6U5K - chains 0 and S of the 54 polymer chains in the assembly; structure by electron microscopy, 3.50 A resolution.

[Chain 0]
Name: Tri2 PA0619
From: Pseudomonas aeruginosa (strain ATCC 15692 / DSM 22644 / CIP 104116 / JCM 14847 / LMG 12228 / 1C / PRS 101 / PAO1)
Reference sequence: G3XD92 (G3XD92_PSEAE); residues 1-177 here = UniProt positions 1-177
Amino-acid sequence (177 residues; numbered 1 to 177; the number before each row is that of its first residue):
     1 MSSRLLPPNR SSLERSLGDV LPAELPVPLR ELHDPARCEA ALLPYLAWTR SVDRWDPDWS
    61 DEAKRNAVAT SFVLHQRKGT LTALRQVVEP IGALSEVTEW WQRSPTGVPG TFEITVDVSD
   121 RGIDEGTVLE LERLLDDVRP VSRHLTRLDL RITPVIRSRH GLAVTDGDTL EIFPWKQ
Unresolved in the structure: 1, 153-177

[Chain S]
Name: Tri1a PA0618
From: Pseudomonas aeruginosa (strain ATCC 15692 / DSM 22644 / CIP 104116 / JCM 14847 / LMG 12228 / 1C / PRS 101 / PAO1)
Reference sequence: G3XCX5 (G3XCX5_PSEAE); residue numbers follow UniProt; this construct covers 1-295
Amino-acid sequence (295 residues; row label = number of the first residue in the row):
     1 MIIDLSQLPE PEVIENLDFE TIYQELLGDF REAMAGEWTA EVESDPVLKL LQLAAYRELL
    61 LRARINDAAR AVMLAYASGA DLDQIGAGFN VQRLLIRPAQ PEAVPPVEAQ YESDKSLRNR
   121 IQLAFEQLSV AGPRNAYIAH ALGADGRVAD ASATSPAPCE VLISVLGVEG NGQAPEAVLQ
   181 AVRLALNAED VRPVADRVTV RSAGIVPYQV KAQLYLFPGP EAELIRAAAE ASLRDYISAQ
   241 RRLGRDIRRS ALFATLHVEG VQRVELQEPA ADVVLDETQA AYCTGYAITL GGVDE
Unresolved in the structure: 293-295
Reported in the primary citation:
  - mutagenesis - H257F: increased stability in response to pH 3.4
  - mutagenesis - A254C: decreased stability

[How chain 0 and chain S interact]
Pairs across the interface (48; chain 0 residue first):
  S2(0) - R57(S)
  L5(0) - L53(S)  hydrophobic
  L5(0) - R57(S)
  L6(0) - L53(S)  hydrophobic
  N9(0) - K49(S)
  E14(0) - P46(S)
  E14(0) - K49(S)  salt bridge
  L17(0) - L50(S)  hydrophobic
  G18(0) - L53(S)
  L21(0) - L50(S)  hydrophobic
  P22(0) - R57(S)
  E24(0) - R57(S)  salt bridge
  L25(0) - L61(S)
  L25(0) - R64(S)  hydrogen bond (backbone-side chain)
  V27(0) - R64(S)
  V27(0) - I65(S)  hydrophobic
  L29(0) - I65(S)
  L29(0) - A68(S)  hydrophobic
  L29(0) - A69(S)
  H33(0) - V72(S)
  D34(0) - Q84(S)  hydrogen bond
  R37(0) - Q84(S)
  A69(0) - G88(S)
  F72(0) - G88(S)
  F72(0) - F89(S)
  F72(0) - A124(S)
  F72(0) - F125(S)  hydrophobic
  Q76(0) - A124(S)
  Q76(0) - Q127(S)
  Q76(0) - S129(S)  hydrogen bond (backbone-side chain)
  R77(0) - S129(S)  hydrogen bond (side chain-backbone)
  G79(0) - D190(S)
  G79(0) - R192(S)
  T80(0) - A188(S)
  T80(0) - D190(S)
  L81(0) - R192(S)
  V97(0) - R192(S)
  T98(0) - R192(S)
  E99(0) - R192(S)  salt bridge
  W100(0) - P193(S)
  W100(0) - V194(S)  hydrogen bond (side chain-backbone)
  T111(0) - P158(S)
  F112(0) - P193(S)
  R143(0) - P158(S)  hydrogen bond (side chain-backbone)
  R143(0) - C159(S)  hydrogen bond (side chain-backbone)
  R143(0) - P193(S)  hydrogen bond (side chain-backbone)
  R143(0) - V194(S)
  H144(0) - P193(S)
Interface residues without a listed pair, chain 0 (34 interface residues in all): R30, R50, V73
Interface residues without a listed pair, chain S (34 interface residues in all): A71, D81, N90, L128, V130, A157, E189, V191, A195

[Summary]
The chain 0/chain S interface involves 34 residues from each chain, with 8 hydrogen bonds and 3 salt bridges.
Among the polar pairs are E14(0)-K49(S), E24(0)-R57(S) and E99(0)-R192(S). From the paper: H257F of chain S
increases stability in response to pH 3.4; A254C of chain S reduces stability.
Chain 0 is Tri2 PA0619 and chain S is Tri1a PA0618, both from Pseudomonas aeruginosa (strain ATCC 15692 / DSM
22644 / CIP 104116 / JCM 14847 / LMG 12228 / 1C / PRS 101 / PAO1); the structure, CryoEM Structure of Pyocin
R2 - postcontracted - baseplate, was determined by electron microscopy, deposited together with 6PYT, 6U5B,
6U5F and 6U5J.
